Entry 7Z53 (X-ray diffraction, 2.28 A resolution); this record covers chains A and C of the 6 polymer chains in the assembly.

Chain A (and C):
Name: Myeloperoxidase light chain
Organism: Homo sapiens
Notes: chain C of this document is another copy of the same molecule, construct and numbering; everything in this record applies to it too
UniProt: P05164 (PERM_HUMAN); residues 166-271 here = UniProt positions 166-271
Sequence (106 residues; row label = number of the first residue in the row):
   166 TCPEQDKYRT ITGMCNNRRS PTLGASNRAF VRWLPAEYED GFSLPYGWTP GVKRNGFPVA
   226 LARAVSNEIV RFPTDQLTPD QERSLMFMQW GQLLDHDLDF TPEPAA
Unresolved in the structure: 166 (chain C: fully traced)
Swiss-Prot annotation at these positions:
  - active site: His261 (Proton acceptor)
  - binding site (heme b): Asp260
  - binding site (Ca(2+)): Asp262
  - natural variant: Tyr173 (Y173C: In MPOD), Met251 (M251T: In MPOD)
Disulfides: Cys167-Cys180
Glycans and other covalent adducts: heme c (HEC) linked to Asp260
Metal / ion sites: Ca2+: Asp262 (shared with 4 residues of chain B)
Residues lining bound ligands: heme c (HEC): Met253, Gln254, Gly256, Gln257, Asp264, Phe265, Thr266, Glu268

Interface between chain A and chain C:
Pairs across the interface (16; chain A residue first):
  Glu169(A) with Gly221(C)
  Arg184(A) with Glu202(C), salt bridge; Asn220(C)
  Ser185(A) with Ala201(C), hydrogen bond (side chain-backbone)
  Pro186(A) with Gly206(C)
  Thr187(A) with Gly206(C)
  Leu188(A) with Pro200(C), hydrophobic
  Pro200(A) with Leu188(C), hydrophobic
  Ala201(A) with Ser185(C), hydrogen bond (backbone-side chain)
  Glu202(A) with Arg184(C), salt bridge
  Glu204(A) with Thr166(C)
  Gly206(A) with Pro186(C); Thr187(C)
  Phe207(A) with Arg193(C)
  Val217(A) with Thr166(C)
  Asn220(A) with Arg184(C)
Interface residues without a listed pair, chain A (21 interface residues in all): Met179, Arg193, Tyr203, Asp205, Tyr211, Lys218, Gly221
Interface residues without a listed pair, chain C (20 interface residues in all): Glu169, Met179, Tyr203, Asp205, Phe207, Tyr211, Lys218

Overview:
Chain A and chain C form an interface of 21 and 20 residues respectively; the contacts include 2 hydrogen
bonds and 2 salt bridges. Among the polar pairs are Arg184(A)-Glu202(C) and Ser185(A)-Ala201(C). Heme c is
covalently linked to Asp260(A).
Chain A and chain C are both Myeloperoxidase light chain (Homo sapiens); the structure, Structure of native
leukocyte myeloperoxidase in complex with a truncated version (SPIN truncated) of the Staphyloccal ..., was
determined by X-ray diffraction, deposited together with 7QZR.
